Entry 6VBV (electron microscopy, 3.50 A resolution); this record covers chains 2 and 9 of the 9 polymer chains in the assembly.

# Chain 2
Molecule: Bardet-Biedl syndrome 2 protein homolog
Organism: Bos taurus
UniProt: Q32L13 (Q32L13_BOVIN); numbering as in UniProt (aligned over 1-721)
Sequence (721 residues; numbered 1 to 721; the number before each row is that of its first residue):
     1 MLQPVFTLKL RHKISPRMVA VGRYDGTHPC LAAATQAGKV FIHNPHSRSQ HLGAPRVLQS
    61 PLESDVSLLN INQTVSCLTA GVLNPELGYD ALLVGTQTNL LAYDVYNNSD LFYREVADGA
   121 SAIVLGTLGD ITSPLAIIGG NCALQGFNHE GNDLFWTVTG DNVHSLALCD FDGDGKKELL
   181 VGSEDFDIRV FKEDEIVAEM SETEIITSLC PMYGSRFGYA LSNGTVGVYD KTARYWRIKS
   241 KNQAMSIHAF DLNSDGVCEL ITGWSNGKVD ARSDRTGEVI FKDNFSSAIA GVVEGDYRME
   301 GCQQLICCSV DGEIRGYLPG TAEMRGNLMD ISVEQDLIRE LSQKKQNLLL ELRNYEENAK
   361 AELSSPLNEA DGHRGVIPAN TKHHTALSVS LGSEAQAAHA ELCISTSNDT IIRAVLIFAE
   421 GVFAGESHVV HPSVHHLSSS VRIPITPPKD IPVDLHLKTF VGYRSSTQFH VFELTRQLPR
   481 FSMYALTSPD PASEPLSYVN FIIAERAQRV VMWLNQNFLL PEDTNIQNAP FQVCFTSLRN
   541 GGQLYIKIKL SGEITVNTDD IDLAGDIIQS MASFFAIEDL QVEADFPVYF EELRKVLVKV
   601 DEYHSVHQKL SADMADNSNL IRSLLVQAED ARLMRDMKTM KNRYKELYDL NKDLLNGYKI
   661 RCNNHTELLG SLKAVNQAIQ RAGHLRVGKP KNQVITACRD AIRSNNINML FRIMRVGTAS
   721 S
Disordered / not traced: 1, 46-64, 320-337, 360-374, 393-397, 718-721
Ion coordination: Ca2+ site 1: Asp-170, Asp-174, Lys-176, Glu-178; Ca2+ site 2: Asp-251, Asn-253, Asp-255, Val-257, Glu-259
What the authors report for this chain:
  - disease-associated variants - D170N (citing earlier work)

# Chain 9
Molecule: Bardet-Biedl syndrome 9
Organism: Bos taurus
UniProt: E1BHJ5 (E1BHJ5_BOVIN); residues 1-887 here = UniProt positions 1-887
Sequence (887 residues; numbered 1 to 887; the number before each row is that of its first residue):
     1 MSLFKARDWW STVLGDKEEF DQGCLCLADV DNTGNGQDKI IVGSFMGYLR IFNPHPVKTG
    61 DGAQAEDLLL EVHLRDPILQ VEVGKFVSGT EMLHLAVLHS RKLCVYSVSG TLGNVEHGNQ
   121 YQIKLMYEHN LQRTACNMTY GSFGGVKGRD LICIQSVDGM LMVFEQESYA FGRFLPGSLL
   181 PGPLAYSSRT DSFITVSSCH QVESYKYQVL AFATDADKRQ ETEQQKHGSG KRLVVDWTLN
   241 IGEQAIDICI VSFIQSASSV FVLGERNFFC LKDNGQIQFM KKLDYSPSCF LPYCSVSEGT
   301 INTLIGNHNN MLHIYQDVTL KWATQLPHVP VAVRVGCLHD LKGVIVTLSD DGHLQCSYLG
   361 TDPSLFQAPK VESRELNYDE LDMELKELQK VIKNVNKSQD VWPLTEREDD LKVSAMVSPN
   421 FDSVSQATDV EVGADLVPSV TVKVTLKNRV ALQKIKLSIY VQPPLVLTGD QFTFEFMAPE
   481 MTRTVGFSVY LKGSYSPPEL EGNAVVSYSR PTERNPDGIP RVSQCKFRLP LKLVCLPGQP
   541 SKTASHKLTI DTNKSPVSLL SLFPGFAKQS EDDQVNVMGF RFLGGSQVTL LASKTSQRYR
   601 IQSEQFEDLW LITNELIIRL QEYFEKQGIK DFTCSFSGSV PLEEYFELID HHFELRINGE
   661 KLEELLSERA VQFRAIQRRL LTRFKDKTPA PLQHLDTLLD GTYKQVIALA DAVEENQDNL
   721 FQSFTRLKSA THLVILLIGL WQKLSADQIA ILEAAFLPLQ QDTQELGWEE TVDAALSHLL
   781 KTCLSKSSKE QALNLNSQLG IPKDTSQLKK HITLFCDRLA KGGRLCLSTD AAAPQTMVMP
   841 GGCATIPESD LEGRSIDQDS SELFTNHKHL MVETPVPEVS PLQGVTE
Disordered / not traced: 1, 57-62, 214-233, 398-409, 421-438, 568-574, 829-887

# How chain 2 and chain 9 interact
Contacting residue pairs - 48 pairs, chain 2 then chain 9:
  Lys-39(2) with Arg-679(9)
  Gln-73(2) with Asp-686(9), hydrogen bond
  Thr-98(2) with Lys-687(9); Thr-688(9)
  His-607(2) with Lys-687(9)
  Met-614(2) with Phe-684(9)
  Ser-618(2) with Leu-681(9)
  Ile-621(2) with Gln-677(9)
  Arg-622(2) with Leu-681(9)
  Leu-625(2) with Gln-677(9)
  Glu-629(2) with Arg-674(9), salt bridge
  Arg-632(2) with Ser-667(9); Ala-670(9)
  Met-634(2) with Gln-764(9)
  Arg-635(2) with Glu-663(9), salt bridge; Gln-717(9); Gln-764(9)
  Met-637(2) with Leu-666(9), hydrophobic; Ala-710(9); Val-713(9), hydrophobic; Glu-714(9)
  Lys-638(2) with Glu-714(9)
  Met-640(2) with Leu-666(9), hydrophobic; Val-706(9), hydrophobic
  Lys-641(2) with Ala-710(9); Asp-711(9), salt bridge; Glu-714(9), salt bridge
  Tyr-644(2) with Ala-670(9); Phe-673(9), hydrophobic; Tyr-703(9); Val-706(9), hydrophobic
  Leu-647(2) with Phe-673(9), hydrophobic
  Tyr-648(2) with Asp-700(9); Tyr-703(9), hydrophobic
  Asn-651(2) with Gln-677(9); Leu-699(9)
  Lys-652(2) with Asp-700(9), salt bridge
  Leu-654(2) with Phe-684(9), hydrophobic
  Leu-655(2) with Phe-684(9), hydrophobic; Asp-696(9)
  Tyr-658(2) with Arg-683(9), hydrogen bond (side chain-backbone); Phe-684(9), hydrophobic; Ala-690(9); Leu-692(9), hydrophobic
  Arg-661(2) with Phe-684(9), hydrogen bond (side chain-backbone); Asp-686(9), hydrogen bond (side chain-backbone)
  Cys-662(2) with Pro-689(9), hydrophobic
  His-665(2) with Pro-689(9)
Also at the interface, not in a pair above, chain 2 (36 interface residues in all): Ala-37, Asn-72, Thr-74, Gln-97, Leu-633, Lys-645, Lys-659, Thr-666
Also at the interface, not in a pair above, chain 9 (32 interface residues in all): Leu-680, Thr-682, Ile-707, Thr-763

# Summary
The interface between chain 2 and chain 9 involves 36 residues on one side and 32 on the other; the contacts
include 4 hydrogen bonds and 5 salt bridges. Among the polar pairs are Glu-629(2)/Arg-674(9),
Arg-635(2)/Glu-663(9) and Lys-641(2)/Asp-711(9).
Chain 2 is Bardet-Biedl syndrome 2 protein homolog and chain 9 is Bardet-Biedl syndrome 9, both from Bos
taurus; the structure, Structure of the bovine BBSome:ARL6:GTP complex, was determined by electron microscopy,
deposited together with 6VBU.
